Entry 5Y3R (electron microscopy, 6.60 A resolution (low resolution: residue-level contacts below are approximate; hydrogen-bond / salt-bridge calls are withheld)); this record covers chains B and C of the 6 polymer chains in the assembly.

Chain B:
Protein: X-ray repair cross-complementing protein 5
From: Homo sapiens
Notes: EC 3.6.4.-
UniProt: P13010 (XRCC5_HUMAN); residue numbers follow UniProt; this construct covers 6-541
Sequence (536 residues; numbered 6 to 541; the number before each row is that of its first residue):
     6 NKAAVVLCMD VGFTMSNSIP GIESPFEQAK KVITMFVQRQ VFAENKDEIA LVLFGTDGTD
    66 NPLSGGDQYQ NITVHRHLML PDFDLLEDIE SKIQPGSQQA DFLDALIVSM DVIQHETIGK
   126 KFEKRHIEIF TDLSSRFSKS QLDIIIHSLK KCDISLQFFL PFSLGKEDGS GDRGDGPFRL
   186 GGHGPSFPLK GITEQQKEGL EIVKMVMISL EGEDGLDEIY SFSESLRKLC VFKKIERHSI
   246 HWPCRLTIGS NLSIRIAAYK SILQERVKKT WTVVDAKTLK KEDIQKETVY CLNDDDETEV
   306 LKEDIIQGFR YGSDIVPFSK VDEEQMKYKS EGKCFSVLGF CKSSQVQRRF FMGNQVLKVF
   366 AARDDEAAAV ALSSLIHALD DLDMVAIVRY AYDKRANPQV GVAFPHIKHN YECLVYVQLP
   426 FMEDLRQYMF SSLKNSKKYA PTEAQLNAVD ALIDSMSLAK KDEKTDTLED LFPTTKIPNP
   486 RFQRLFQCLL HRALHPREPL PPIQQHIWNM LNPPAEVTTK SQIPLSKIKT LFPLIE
Unresolved in the structure: 171-180
Curated features (UniProtKB/Swiss-Prot):
  - region: L138 to L165 (Leucine-zipper)
  - modified residue: K144 (N6-acetyllysine), S255 (Phosphoserine), S258 (Phosphoserine), K265 (N6-acetyllysine), S318 (Phosphoserine), K332 (N6-acetyllysine), T535 (Phosphothreonine)
  - cross-link (Glycyl lysine isopeptide (Lys-Gly)): K195 (interchain with G-Cter in SUMO2), K532 (interchain with G-Cter in SUMO2), K534 (interchain with G-Cter in SUMO2)

Chain C:
Protein: DNA-dependent protein kinase catalytic subunit
From: Homo sapiens
Notes: EC 2.7.11.1
UniProt: P78527 (PRKDC_HUMAN); residues 10-4128 here = UniProt positions 10-4128
Sequence (4119 residues; each row starts with the number of its first residue):
    10 CSLLRLQETL SAADRCGAAL AGHQLIRGLG QECVLSSSPA VLALQTSLVF SRDFGLLVFV
    70 RKSLNSIEFR ECREEILKFL CIFLEKMGQK IAPYSVEIKN TCTSVYTKDR AAKCKIPALD
   130 LLIKLLQTFR SSRLMDEFKI GELFSKFYGE LALKKKIPDT VLEKVYELLG LLGEVHPSEM
   190 INNAENLFRA FLGELKTQMT SAVREPKLPV LAGCLKGLSS LLCNFTKSME EDPQTSREIF
   250 NFVLKAIRPQ IDLKRYAVPS AGLRLFALHA SQFSTCLLDN YVSLFEVLLK WCAHTNVELK
   310 KAALSALESF LKQVSNMVAK NAEMHKNKLQ YFMEQFYGII RNVDSNNKEL SIAIRGYGLF
   370 AGPCKVINAK DVDFMYVELI QRCKQMFLTQ TDTGDDRVYQ MPSFLQSVAS VLLYLDTVPE
   430 VYTPVLEHLV VMQIDSFPQY SPKMQLVCCR AIVKVFLALA AKGPVLRNCI STVVHQGLIR
   490 ICSKPVVLPK GPESESEDHR ASGEVRTGKW KVPTYKDYVD LFRHLLSSDQ MMDSILADEA
   550 FFSVNSSSES LNHLLYDEFV KSVLKIVEKL DLTLEIQTVG EQENGDEAPG VWMIPTSDPA
   610 ANLHPAKPKD FSAFINLVEF CREILPEKQA EFFEPWVYSF SYELILQSTR LPLISGFYKL
   670 LSITVRNAKK IKYFEGVSPK SLKHSPEDPE KYSCFALFVK FGKEVAVKMK QYKDELLASC
   730 LTFLLSLPHN IIELDVRAYV PALQMAFKLG LSYTPLAEVG LNALEEWSIY IDRHVMQPYY
   790 KDILPCLDGY LKTSALSDET KNNWEVSALS RAAQKGFNKV VLKHLKKTKN LSSNEAISLE
   850 EIRIRVVQML GSLGGQINKN LLTVTSSDEM MKSYVAWDRE KRLSFAVPFR EMKPVIFLDV
   910 FLPRVTELAL TASDRQTKVA ACELLHSMVM FMLGKATQMP EGGQGAPPMY QLYKRTFPVL
   970 LRLACDVDQV TRQLYEPLVM QLIHWFTNNK KFESQDTVAL LEAILDGIVD PVDSTLRDFC
  1030 GRCIREFLKW SIKQITPQQQ EKSPVNTKSL FKRLYSLALH PNAFKRLGAS LAFNNIYREF
  1090 REEESLVEQF VFEALVIYME SLALAHADEK SLGTIQQCCD AIDHLCRIIE KKHVSLNKAK
  1150 KRRLPRGFPP SASLCLLDLV KWLLAHCGRP QTECRHKSIE LFYKFVPLLP GNRSPNLWLK
  1210 DVLKEEGVSF LINTFEGGGC GQPSGILAQP TLLYLRGPFS LQATLCWLDL LLAALECYNT
  1270 FIGERTVGAL QVLGTEAQSS LLKAVAFFLE SIAMHDIIAA EKCFGTGAAG NRTSPQEGER
  1330 YNYSKCTVVV RIMEFTTTLL NTSPEGWKLL KKDLCNTHLM RVLVQTLCEP ASIGFNIGDV
  1390 QVMAHLPDVC VNLMKALKMS PYKDILETHL REKITAQSIE ELCAVNLYGP DAQVDRSRLA
  1450 AVVSACKQLH RAGLLHNILP SQSTDLHHSV GTELLSLVYK GIAPGDERQC LPSLDLSCKQ
  1510 LASGLLELAF AFGGLCERLV SLLLNPAVLS TASLGSSQGS VIHFSHGEYF YSLFSETINT
  1570 ELLKNLDLAV LELMQSSVDN TKMVSAVLNG MLDQSFRERA NQKHQGLKLA TTILQHWKKC
  1630 DSWWAKDSPL ETKMAVLALL AKILQIDSSV SFNTSHGSFP EVFTTYISLL ADTKLDLHLK
  1690 GQAVTLLPFF TSLTGGSLEE LRRVLEQLIV AHFPMQSREF PPGTPRFNNY VDCMKKFLDA
  1750 LELSQSPMLL ELMTEVLCRE QQHVMEELFQ SSFRRIARRG SCVTQVGLLE SVYEMFRKDD
  1810 PRLSFTRQSF VDRSLLTLLW HCSLDALREF FSTIVVDAID VLKSRFTKLN ESTFDTQITK
  1870 KMGYYKILDV MYSRLPKDDV HAKESKINQV FHGSCITEGN ELTKTLIKLC YDAFTENMAG
  1930 ENQLLERRRL YHCAAYNCAI SVICCVFNEL KFYQGFLFSE KPEKNLLIFE NLIDLKRRYN
  1990 FPVEVEVPME RKKKYIEIRK EAREAANGDS DGPSYMSSLS YLADSTLSEE MSQFDFSTGV
  2050 QSYSYSSQDP RPATGRFRRR EQRDPTVHDD VLELEMDELN RHECMAPLTA LVKHMHRSLG
  2110 PPQGEEDSVP RDLPSWMKFL HGKLGNPIVP LNIRLFLAKL VINTEEVFRP YAKHWLSPLL
  2170 QLAASENNGG EGIHYMVVEI VATILSWTGL ATPTGVPKDE VLANRLLNFL MKHVFHPKRA
  2230 VFRHNLEIIK TLVECWKDCL SIPYRLIFEK FSGKDPNSKD NSVGIQLLGI VMANDLPPYD
  2290 PQCGIQSSEY FQALVNNMSF VRYKEVYAAA AEVLGLILRY VMERKNILEE SLCELVAKQL
  2350 KQHQNTMEDK FIVCLNKVTK SFPPLADRFM NAVFFLLPKF HGVLKTLCLE VVLCRVEGMT
  2410 ELYFQLKSKD FVQVMRHRDD ERQKVCLDII YKMMPKLKPV ELRELLNPVV EFVSHPSTTC
  2470 REQMYNILMW IHDNYRDPES ETDNDSQEIF KLAKDVLIQG LIDENPGLQL IIRNFWSHET
  2530 RLPSNTLDRL LALNSLYSPK IEVHFLSLAT NFLLEMTSMS PDYPNPMFEH PLSECEFQEY
  2590 TIDSDWRFRS TVLTPMFVET QASQGTLQTR TQEGSLSARW PVAGQIRATQ QQHDFTLTQT
  2650 ADGRSSFDWL TGSSTDPLVD HTSPSSDSLL FAHKRSERLQ RAPLKSVGPD FGKKRLGLPG
  2710 DEVDNKVKGA AGRTDLLRLR RRFMRDQEKL SLMYARKGVA EQKREKEIKS ELKMKQDAQV
  2770 VLYRSYRHGD LPDIQIKHSS LITPLQAVAQ RDPIIAKQLF SSLFSGILKE MDKFKTLSEK
  2830 NNITQKLLQD FNRFLNTTFS FFPPFVSCIQ DISCQHAALL SLDPAAVSAG CLASLQQPVG
  2890 IRLLEEALLR LLPAELPAKR VRGKARLPPD VLRWVELAKL YRSIGEYDVL RGIFTSEIGT
  2950 KQITQSALLA EARSDYSEAA KQYDEALNKQ DWVDGEPTEA EKDFWELASL DCYNHLAEWK
  3010 SLEYCSTASI DSENPPDLNK IWSEPFYQET YLPYMIRSKL KLLLQGEADQ SLLTFIDKAM
  3070 HGELQKAILE LHYSQELSLL YLLQDDVDRA KYYIQNGIQS FMQNYSSIDV LLHQSRLTKL
  3130 QSVQALTEIQ EFISFISKQG NLSSQVPLKR LLNTWTNRYP DAKMDPMNIW DDIITNRCFF
  3190 LSKIEEKLTP LPEDNSMNVD QDGDPSDRME VQEQEEDISS LIRSCKFSMK MKMIDSARKQ
  3250 NNFSLAMKLL KELHKESKTR DDWLVSWVQS YCRLSHCRSR SQGCSEQVLT VLKTVSLLDE
  3310 NNVSSYLSKN ILAFRDQNIL LGTTYRIIAN ALSSEPACLA EIEEDKARRI LELSGSSSED
  3370 SEKVIAGLYQ RAFQHLSEAV QAAEEEAQPP SWSCGPAAGV IDAYMTLADF CDQQLRKEEE
  3430 NASVIDSAEL QAYPALVVEK MLKALKLNSN EARLKFPRLL QIIERYPEET LSLMTKEISS
  3490 VPCWQFISWI SHMVALLDKD QAVAVQHSVE EITDNYPQAI VYPFIISSES YSFKDTSTGH
  3550 KNKEFVARIK SKLDQGGVIQ DFINALDQLS NPELLFKDWS NDVRAELAKT PVNKKNIEKM
  3610 YERMYAALGD PKAPGLGAFR RKFIQTFGKE FDKHFGKGGS KLLRMKLSDF NDITNMLLLK
  3670 MNKDSKPPGN LKECSPWMSD FKVEFLRNEL EIPGQYDGRG KPLPEYHVRI AGFDERVTVM
  3730 ASLRRPKRII IRGHDEREHP FLVKGGEDLR QDQRVEQLFQ VMNGILAQDS ACSQRALQLR
  3790 TYSVVPMTSR LGLIEWLENT VTLKDLLLNT MSQEEKAAYL SDPRAPPCEY KDWLTKMSGK
  3850 HDVGAYMLMY KGANRTETVT SFRKRESKVP ADLLKRAFVR MSTSPEAFLA LRSHFASSHA
  3910 LICISHWILG IGDRHLNNFM VAMETGGVIG IDFGHAFGSA TQFLPVPELM PFRLTRQFIN
  3970 LMLPMKETGL MYSIMVHALR AFRSDPGLLT NTMDVFVKEP SFDWKNFEQK MLKKGGSWIQ
  4030 EINVAEKNWY PRQKICYAKR KLAGANPAVI TCDELLLGHE KAPAFRDYVA VARGSKDHNI
  4090 RAQEPESGLS EETQVKCLMD QATDPNILGR TWEGWEPWM
Unresolved in the structure: 498-524, 683-699, 810-845, 1181-1212, 1309-1322, 1527-1547, 1610-1629, 1659-1670, 1764-1797, 1823-1855, 2577-2773, 3200-3226, 3360-3372
Curated features (UniProtKB/Swiss-Prot):
  - region: L1503 to L1538 (Interaction with C1D), E2737 to Q2765 (May split the end of the DNA molecule, with the two strands separating around the region), V3728 to R3734 (G-loop), G3919 to N3927 (Catalytic loop), G3939 to T3964 (Activation loop)
  - site: D2020, G2021 (Cleavage)
  - modified residue: K117 (N6-acetyllysine), S511 (Phosphoserine), S687 (Phosphoserine), K828 (N6-acetyllysine), S841 (Phosphoserine), S893 (Phosphoserine), S1065 (Phosphoserine), K1209 (N6-acetyllysine), K1970 (N6-acetyllysine), S2056 (Phosphoserine), K2259 (N6-acetyllysine), T2535 (Phosphothreonine), T2609 (Phosphothreonine), S2612 (Phosphoserine), T2638 (Phosphothreonine), T2647 (Phosphothreonine), S2789 (Phosphoserine), S3205 (Phosphoserine), K3241 (N6-acetyllysine), K3260 (N6-acetyllysine) and 6 more in UniProt
  - natural variant: K263 (K263N: In a lung adenocarcinoma sample), G500 (G500S: In a metastatic melanoma sample), R1136 (R1136H: In a colorectal adenocarcinoma sample), R1447 (R1447M: In a lung squamous cell carcinoma sample), A1680 (A1680V: In a metastatic melanoma sample), S2810 (S2810N: In a metastatic melanoma sample), G2941 (G2941A: In a lung neuroendocrine carcinoma sample), L3062 (L3062R: In IMD26), A3574 (A3574V: In IMD26)
  - mutagenesis: L1510 (L1510P: Loss of interaction with C1D), E1516 to L1517 (Loss of interaction with C1D), T2609 (T2609A: Leads to radiation sensitivity and impaired DSB joining. Gives rise to reduced phosphorylation; when associated with A-2612), S2612 (S2612A: Reduced phosphorylation; when associated with A-2609), T2638 (T2638A: Alleviates phosphorylation, leaves a fully active enzyme with compromised cellular resistance to ionizing radiation without affecting DNA end joining; when associated with A-2647), T2647 (T2647A: Alleviates phosphorylation, leaves a fully active enzyme with compromised cellular resistance to ionizing radiation without affecting DNA end joining; when associated with A-2638)
What the authors report for this chain:
  - conformationally variable residues (helix shift): K3672, P3835

How chain B and chain C interact:
Pairs across the interface - 13 pairs, chain B then chain C:
  E292(B) with K163(C)
  N298(B) with A120(C)
  D299(B) with N74(C); K117(C); A120(C)
  D300(B) with K71(C); S72(C); K117(C)
  D301(B) with T116(C); R119(C)
  E302(B) with T116(C); R119(C); A120(C)

In short:
6 residues of chain B face 8 of chain C across their interface. UniProt lists 7 mutagenesis sites on chain C.
The paper reports conformational variability at K3672(C) and P3835(C).
Chain B is X-ray repair cross-complementing protein 5 and chain C is DNA-dependent protein kinase catalytic
subunit, both from Homo sapiens; the structure, Cryo-EM structure of Human DNA-PK Holoenzyme, was determined
by electron microscopy.
